3X1U - chains J and F of the 10 polymer chains in the assembly; structure by X-ray diffraction, 3.25 A resolution.

# Chain J
Molecule: 146-nt DNA strand
Sequence (146 nucleotides; row label = number of the first residue in the row):
   147 ATCAATATCCACCTGCAGATTCTACCAAAAGTGTATTTGGAAACTGCTCC
   197 ATCAAAAGGCATGTTCAGCTGAATTCAGCTGAACATGCCTTTTGATGGAG
   247 CAGTTTCCAAATACACTTTTGGTAGAATCTGCAGGTGGATATTGAT

# Chain F
Molecule: Histone H4
Organism: Homo sapiens
Reference sequence: P62805 (H4_HUMAN); residues 1-102 here correspond to UniProt positions 2-103 (UniProt number = residue number + 1)
Sequence (102 residues; numbered 1 to 102; the number before each row is that of its first residue):
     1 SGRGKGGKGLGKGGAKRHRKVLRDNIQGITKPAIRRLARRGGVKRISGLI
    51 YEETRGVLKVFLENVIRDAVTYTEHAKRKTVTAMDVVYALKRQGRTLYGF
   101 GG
Unresolved in the structure: 1-15
UniProt features mapped onto this chain:
  - DNA-binding region: Lys-16 to Lys-20
  - modified residue: Ser-1 (N-acetylserine), Arg-3 (Asymmetric dimethylarginine), Lys-5 (N6-(2-hydroxyisobutyryl)lysine), Lys-8 (N6-(2-hydroxyisobutyryl)lysine), Lys-12 (N6-(2-hydroxyisobutyryl)lysine), Lys-16 (N6-(2-hydroxyisobutyryl)lysine), Lys-20 (N6,N6,N6-trimethyllysine), Lys-31 (N6-(2-hydroxyisobutyryl)lysine), Lys-44 (N6-(2-hydroxyisobutyryl)lysine), Ser-47 (Phosphoserine), Tyr-51 (Phosphotyrosine), Lys-59 (N6-(2-hydroxyisobutyryl)lysine), Lys-77 (N6-(2-hydroxyisobutyryl)lysine), Lys-79 (N6-(2-hydroxyisobutyryl)lysine), Thr-80 (Phosphothreonine), Tyr-88 (Phosphotyrosine), Lys-91 (N6-(2-hydroxyisobutyryl)lysine)
  - cross-link (Glycyl lysine isopeptide (Lys-Gly)): Lys-12 (interchain with G-Cter in SUMO2), Lys-20 (interchain with G-Cter in SUMO2), Lys-31 (interchain with G-Cter in SUMO2), Lys-59 (interchain with G-Cter in SUMO2), Lys-79 (interchain with G-Cter in SUMO2), Lys-91 (interchain with G-Cter in SUMO2)

# How chain J and chain F interact
Residue-residue contacts (6):
  DA207(J) / Thr-30(F)  phosphate contact
  DA207(J) / Pro-32(F)  phosphate contact
  DA207(J) / Arg-36(F)  salt bridge to the phosphate
  DT208(J) / Thr-30(F)  phosphate contact
  DT208(J) / Pro-32(F)  phosphate contact
  DT216(J) / Arg-45(F)  sugar contact
Also at the interface, not in a pair above, chain J (6 interface residues in all): DA187, DG214, DG217
Also at the interface, not in a pair above, chain F (7 interface residues in all): Lys-31, Lys-44, Lys-77

# Overview
The interface between chain J and chain F involves 6 residues on one side and 7 on the other; the contacts
include 1 salt bridge. Its one salt-bridged contact is DA207(J)/Arg-36(F). UniProt lists a DNA-binding region
on chain F.
Chain J is a 146-nt DNA strand and chain F is Histone H4 (Homo sapiens); the structure, Crystal structure of
nucleosome core particle in the presence of histone variants involved in reprogramming, was determined by
X-ray diffraction together with 3X1S, 3X1T and 3X1V from the same study.
